PDB entry 6HZ5 | electron microscopy, 4.20 A resolution (low resolution: residue-level contacts below are approximate; hydrogen-bond / salt-bridge calls are withheld) | chains A and M of the 14 polymer chains in the assembly

# Chain A
Molecule: 5-methylcytosine-specific restriction enzyme B
Organism: Escherichia coli (strain K12)
Notes: EC 3.1.21.-
UniProtKB: P15005 (MCRB_ECOLI), isoform P15005-2; residues 162-459 here correspond to UniProt positions 1-298 (UniProt number = residue number - 161)
Chain sequence (307 residues; row label = number of the first residue in the row):
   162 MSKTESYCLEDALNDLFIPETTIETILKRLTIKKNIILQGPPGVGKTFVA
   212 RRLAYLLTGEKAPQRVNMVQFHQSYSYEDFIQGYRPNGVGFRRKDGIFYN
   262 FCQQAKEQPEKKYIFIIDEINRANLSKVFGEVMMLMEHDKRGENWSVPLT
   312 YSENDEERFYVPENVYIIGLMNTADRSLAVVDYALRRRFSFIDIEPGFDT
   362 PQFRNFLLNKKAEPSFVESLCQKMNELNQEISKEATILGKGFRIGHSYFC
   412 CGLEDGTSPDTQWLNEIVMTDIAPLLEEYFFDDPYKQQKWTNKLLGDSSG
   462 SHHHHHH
Unresolved in the structure: 162-167, 458-468
Sequence notes: expression tag (460-468)
Ion coordination: Mg2+: Thr-208, Asp-279 (together with GMP-PNP)
Residues lining bound ligands:
  - GDP (guanosine-5'-diphosphate): Glu-298, Lys-301, Arg-348
  - GMP-PNP (GNP; phosphoaminophosphonic acid-guanylate ester): Asp-176, Leu-177, Phe-178, Pro-202, Pro-203, Gly-204, Val-205, Gly-206, Lys-207, Thr-208, Phe-209, Asp-279, Glu-280, Asn-333, His-407, Ser-408, Cys-411, Cys-412
Reported in the primary citation:
  - mutagenesis - R348A: decreased catalytic activity
  - mutagenesis - R283A: abolished catalytic activity on GTP (citing earlier work)

# Chain M
Molecule: Protein McrC
Organism: Escherichia coli (strain K12)
UniProtKB: P15006 (MCRC_ECOLI); residue numbers follow UniProt; this construct covers 1-348
Chain sequence (348 residues; numbered 1 to 348; the number before each row is that of its first residue):
     1 MEQPVIPVRNIYYMLTYAWGYLQEIKQANLEAIPGNNLLDILGYVLNKGV
    51 LQLSRRGLELDYNPNTEIIPGIKGRIEFAKTIRGFHLNHGKTVSTFDMLN
   101 EDTLANRIIKSTLAILIKHEKLNSTIRDEARSLYRKLPGISTLHLTPQHF
   151 SYLNGGKNTRYYKFVISVCKFIVNNSIPGQNKGHYRFYDFERNEKEMSLL
   201 YQKFLYEFCRRELTSANTTRSYLKWDASSISDQSLNLLPRMETDITIRSS
   251 EKILIVDAKYYKSIFSRRMGTEKFHSQNLYQLMNYLWSLKPENGENIGGL
   301 LIYPHVDTAVKHRYKINGFDIGLCTVNLGQEWPCIHQELLDIFDEYLK
Unresolved in the structure: 1-2, 22-27, 268-271
Reported in the primary citation:
  - catalytic residues: Asp-244, Asp-257, Lys-259 (proposed by the authors, not directly observed)

# Chain A / chain M interface
Residue-residue contacts (19):
  Ser-235(A) / Arg-83(M)
  Ser-237(A) / Arg-83(M)
  Glu-239(A) / Arg-83(M)
  Pro-247(A) / Ile-82(M)
  Phe-252(A) / Phe-85(M)
  Arg-337(A) / Tyr-152(M)
  Glu-387(A) / Asn-236(M)
  Glu-387(A) / Arg-240(M)
  Thr-397(A) / Ser-151(M)
  Ile-398(A) / Ser-151(M)
  Ile-398(A) / Asn-154(M)
  Phe-442(A) / Asn-154(M)
  Phe-442(A) / Gly-155(M)
  Tyr-446(A) / Arg-220(M)
  Tyr-446(A) / Ser-221(M)
  Tyr-446(A) / Tyr-222(M)
  Tyr-446(A) / Glu-242(M)
  Lys-450(A) / Tyr-222(M)
  Lys-450(A) / Glu-242(M)
Also at the interface, not in a pair above, chain A (17 interface residues in all): Asp-240, Tyr-245, Tyr-312, Gln-390, Lys-454
Also at the interface, not in a pair above, chain M (14 interface residues in all): Lys-224

# In short
The interface between chain A and chain M involves 17 residues on one side and 14 on the other. Ligands of
chain A: GMP-PNP and GDP. The Mg2+ site is built by Thr-208(A) and Asp-279(A). From the paper: catalytic
residues Asp-244(M), Asp-257(M) and Lys-259(M); R348A of chain A reduces catalytic activity.
Here chain A is 5-methylcytosine-specific restriction enzyme B and chain M is Protein McrC, both from
Escherichia coli (strain K12). Entry 6HZ5 (Structure of McrBC without DNA binding domains (Class 1)) was
determined by electron microscopy, deposited together with 6HZ4, 6HZ6, 6HZ7, 6HZ8 and 6HZ9.
